Entry 7U69 (X-ray diffraction, 2.50 A resolution); this record covers chain A.

== Chain A ==
Molecule: Polyamine deacetylase HDAC10
Organism: Danio rerio
Notes: EC 3.5.1.48, 3.5.1.62
Reference sequence: F1QCV2 (HDA10_DANRE); residue numbers follow UniProt; this construct covers 2-675
Sequence (676 residues; each row starts with the number of its first residue):
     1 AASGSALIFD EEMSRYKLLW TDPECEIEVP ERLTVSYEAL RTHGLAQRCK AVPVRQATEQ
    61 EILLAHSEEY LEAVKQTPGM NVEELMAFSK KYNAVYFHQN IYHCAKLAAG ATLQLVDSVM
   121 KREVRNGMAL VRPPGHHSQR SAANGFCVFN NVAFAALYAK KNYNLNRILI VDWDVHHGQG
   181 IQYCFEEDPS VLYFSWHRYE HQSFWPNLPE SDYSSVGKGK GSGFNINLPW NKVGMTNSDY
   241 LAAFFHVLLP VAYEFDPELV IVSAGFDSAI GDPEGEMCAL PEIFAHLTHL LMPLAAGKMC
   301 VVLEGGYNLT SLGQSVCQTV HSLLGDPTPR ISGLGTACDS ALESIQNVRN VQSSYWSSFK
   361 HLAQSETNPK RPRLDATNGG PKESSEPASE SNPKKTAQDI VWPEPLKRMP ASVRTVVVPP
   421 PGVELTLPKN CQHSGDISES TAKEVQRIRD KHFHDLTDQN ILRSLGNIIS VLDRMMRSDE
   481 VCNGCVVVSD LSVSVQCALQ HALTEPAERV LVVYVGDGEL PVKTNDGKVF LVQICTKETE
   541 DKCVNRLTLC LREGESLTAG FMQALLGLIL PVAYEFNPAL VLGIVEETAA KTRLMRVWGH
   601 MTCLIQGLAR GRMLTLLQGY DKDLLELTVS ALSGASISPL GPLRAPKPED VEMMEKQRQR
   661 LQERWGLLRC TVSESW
Unresolved in the structure: 369-398, 435-436, 454, 589-591
Disulfide bonds: Cys543 forms a disulfide with the same residue of a neighbouring copy of this chain
Sequence notes: expression tag (1, 676); conflict Glu24 (Ala in F1QCV2), Ala94 (Asp in F1QCV2), Phe154 (Ile in F1QCV2), Thr548 (Ser in F1QCV2), Glu586 (Gly in F1QCV2), Arg593 (Gly in F1QCV2), Arg596 (Thr in F1QCV2), Met613 (Thr in F1QCV2), Pro646 (Leu in F1QCV2)
Ion coordination: K+ site 1: Asp172, Asp174, His176, Ser195, Trp196; Zn2+: Asp174, His176, Asp267 (together with LS6); K+ site 2: Phe185, Asp188, Val191, Phe224
Small-molecule neighbours: LS6 ((2E)-N-hydroxy-3-[1-(2-phenylethyl)piperidin-4-yl]prop-2-enamide): Pro23, Glu24, Ile27, Ala94, His136, His137, Gly145, Phe146, Asp174, His176, Trp205, Asp267, Glu274, Gly305, Tyr307
Curated features (UniProtKB/Swiss-Prot):
  - motif: Pro23, Cys25, Glu26 (Substrate specificity)
  - active site: His137 (Proton donor/acceptor)
  - binding site (substrate): Asp22, Tyr307
  - binding site (Zn(2+)): Asp174, His176, Asp267
  - site: Glu274 (Substrate specificity)
  - mutagenesis: Asn93 (N93A: No effect on steady-state kinetic parameters), Glu274 (E274L: Affects substrate specificity, diminishing N(8)-acetyl-spermidine deacetylase activity by 20-fold and enhancing acetyl-lysine deacetylase activity by about 100-fold)
Reported in the primary citation:
  - binding site for LS6: Glu274

== In short ==
Ligands of chain A: compound LS6. The K+ site 1 is built by Asp172, Asp174, His176, Ser195 and Trp196. Asp174,
His176 and Asp267 form the Zn2+ site. UniProt lists active-site residue His137, substrate-binding residues
Asp22 and Tyr307, 3 Zn2+-binding residues and 2 mutagenesis sites. From the paper: a binding site for LS6 at
Glu274.
Chain A is Polyamine deacetylase HDAC10 (Danio rerio); the structure, Crystal Structure of Danio rerio Histone
Deacetylase 10 in Complex with Phenethyl Piperidine-4-acrylhydroxamic Acid Inhibitor, was determined by X-ray
diffraction together with 7U3M, 7U6A and 7U6B from the same study.
